Entry 7VO0 (electron microscopy, 3.40 A resolution); this record covers chains A and L of the 8 polymer chains in the assembly.

[Chain A]
Molecule: Dna_nt
Sequence (84 nucleotides; numbered 1 to 84; the number before each row is that of its first residue):
     1 CAAGGCACATGACAACGGTGTTCAGTGCCGCGTTGCCCGATACCCCCTAC
    51 CCGTAGTTGACTGGCATCCGGGCGCCGGGTCGCC
Unresolved in the structure: 44-84

[Chain L]
Molecule: Putative metal uptake regulation protein
Source organism: Streptomyces coelicolor (strain ATCC BAA-471 / A3(2) / M145)
UniProt: Q9L2H5 (Q9L2H5_STRCO); residue numbers follow UniProt; this construct covers 1-139
Chain sequence (159 residues; numbered -19 to 139; the number before each row is that of its first residue; numbers below 1 keep their minus sign (Met-19 is residue -19)):
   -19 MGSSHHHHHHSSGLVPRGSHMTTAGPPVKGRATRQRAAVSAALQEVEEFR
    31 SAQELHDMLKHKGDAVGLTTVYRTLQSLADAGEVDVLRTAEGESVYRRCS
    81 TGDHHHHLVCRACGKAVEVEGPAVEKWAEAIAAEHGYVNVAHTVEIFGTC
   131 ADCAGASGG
Unresolved in the structure: -19 to 5, 137-139
Differences from the reference sequence: initiating methionine (-19); expression tag (-18 to 0)
From the paper describing this entry:
  - mutagenesis - R11A, D37A/H41A, R53A: decreased binding to Dna_nt (chain A)
  - binding site for Dna_nt (chain A): Arg11, Gln33, Leu48, Thr49, Thr50, Tyr52, Arg53
  - binding site for Dna_t: Arg53

[Interface between chain A and chain L]
Residue-residue contacts (10):
  DA3(A) with Arg11(L), sugar contact; Arg16(L), phosphate contact
  DG4(A) with Thr13(L), phosphate contact; Gln15(L), sugar contact; Arg16(L), salt bridge to the phosphate; Thr50(L), sugar contact
  DG5(A) with Gly47(L), phosphate contact; Thr49(L), base contact; Thr50(L), phosphate contact
  DC6(A) with Gly47(L), phosphate contact
Also at the interface, not in a pair above, chain A (5 interface residues in all): DA7
Also at the interface, not in a pair above, chain L (9 interface residues in all): Val46, Arg53

[In short]
5 residues of chain A face 9 of chain L across their interface, with 1 salt bridge. Its one salt-bridged
contact is DG4(A)-Arg16(L). The paper reports a binding site for Dna_nt (chain A) at Arg11(L), Gln33(L) and
Leu48(L) among others; R11A, D37A/H41A and R53A of chain L reduce binding to Dna_nt (chain A).
Chain A is Dna_nt and chain L is Putative metal uptake regulation protein (Streptomyces coelicolor (strain
ATCC BAA-471 / A3(2) / M145)); the structure, Streptomyces coelicolor zinc uptake regulator complexed with
zinc and DNA (trimer of dimers), was determined by electron microscopy (same publication as 7VO9, 7VPD, 7VPZ,
7X74, 7X75 and 7X76).
